2PQ9 - chain A; structure by X-ray diffraction, 1.60 A resolution.

== Chain A ==
Name: 3-phosphoshikimate 1-carboxyvinyltransferase
Organism: Escherichia coli
Notes: EC 2.5.1.19
Reference sequence: P0A6D3 (AROA_ECOLI); numbering as in UniProt (aligned over 1-427)
Chain sequence (427 residues; each row starts with the number of its first residue):
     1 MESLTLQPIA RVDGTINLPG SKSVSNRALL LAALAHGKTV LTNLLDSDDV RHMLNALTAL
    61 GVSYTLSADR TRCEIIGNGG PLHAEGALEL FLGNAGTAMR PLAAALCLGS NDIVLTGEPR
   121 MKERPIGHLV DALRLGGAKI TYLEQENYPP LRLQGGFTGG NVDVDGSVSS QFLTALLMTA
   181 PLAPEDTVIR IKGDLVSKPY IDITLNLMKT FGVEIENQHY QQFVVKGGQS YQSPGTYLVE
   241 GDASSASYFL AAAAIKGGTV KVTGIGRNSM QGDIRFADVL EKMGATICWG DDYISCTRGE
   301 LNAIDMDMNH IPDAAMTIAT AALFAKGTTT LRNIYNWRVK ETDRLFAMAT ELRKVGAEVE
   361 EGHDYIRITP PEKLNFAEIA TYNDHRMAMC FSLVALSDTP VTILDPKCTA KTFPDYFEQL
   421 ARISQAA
Ligand contacts: GG9 ((3R,4S,5R)-5-[(1R)-1-carboxy-2,2-difluoro-1-(phosphonooxy)ethoxy]-4-hydroxy-3-(phosphonooxy)cyclohex-1-ene-1-carboxylic acid): Lys22, Ser23, Arg27, Asp49, Asn94, Ala95, Gly96, Thr97, Arg100, Arg124, Val168, Ser169, Ser170, Gln171, Ser197, Tyr200, Pro312, Asp313, Asn336, Lys340, Glu341, Arg344, His385, Arg386, Lys411, Thr412
Swiss-Prot annotation at these positions:
  - active site: Asp313 (Proton acceptor)
  - binding site (3-phosphoshikimate): Lys22, Ser23, Arg27, Ser169, Ser170, Gln171, Ser197, Asp313, Asn336, Lys340
  - binding site (phosphoenolpyruvate): Lys22, Gly96, Arg124, Gln171, Arg344, Arg386, Lys411
  - site (Modified by bromopyruvate): Cys408, Lys411
  - mutagenesis: Gly96 (G96A: Insensitive to glyphosate with unaltered affinity for its first substrate S3P, but displays a 30-fold lower affinity for its second substrate PEP), Thr97 (T97I: This mutant is sensitive to glyphosate and causes a substantial decrease in the affinity for PEP. Is insensitive to glyphosate but maintains high affinity for PEP; when associated with S-101), Pro101 (P101A: Displays a slight decrease of the affinity binding for both S3P and PEP. Decreases the binding affinity of glyphosate, reducing the potency of this inhibitor ...), Asp313 (D313A: The enolpyruvyl transfer reaction is halted after formation of the tetrahedral adduct of the substrates)

== Summary ==
Ligands of chain A: compound GG9. UniProt lists active-site residue Asp313, 10 residues binding
3-phosphoshikimate, 7 phosphoenolpyruvate-binding residues and 4 mutagenesis sites.
Chain A is 3-phosphoshikimate 1-carboxyvinyltransferase (Escherichia coli); the structure, E. coli EPSPS
liganded with (R)-difluoromethyl tetrahedral reaction intermediate analog, was determined by X-ray diffraction
(same publication as 2PQB, 2PQC and 2PQD).
